Entry 3NG4 (X-ray diffraction, 1.73 A resolution); this record covers chains A and C of the 4 polymer chains in the assembly.

[Chain A (and C)]
Name: Peptidoglycan recognition protein 1
Source organism: Camelus dromedarius
Notes: chain C of this document is another copy of the same molecule, construct and numbering; everything in this record applies to it too
UniProt: Q9GK12 (PGRP1_CAMDR); residues 1-171 here correspond to UniProt positions 23-193 (UniProt number = residue number + 22)
Chain sequence (171 residues; numbered 1 to 171; the number before each row is that of its first residue):
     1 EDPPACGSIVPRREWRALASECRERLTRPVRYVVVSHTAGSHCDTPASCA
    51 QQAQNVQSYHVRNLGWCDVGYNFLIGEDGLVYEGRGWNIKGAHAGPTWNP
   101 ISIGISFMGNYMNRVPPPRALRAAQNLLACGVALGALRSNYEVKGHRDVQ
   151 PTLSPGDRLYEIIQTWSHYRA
Cystine bridges: Cys6-Cys130, Cys22-Cys67, Cys43-Cys49

[Interface between chain A and chain C]
Contacting residue pairs (10; chain A residue first):
  Arg31(A) - Glu21(C)  salt bridge
  Arg31(A) - Gly65(C)  hydrogen bond (side chain-backbone)
  Arg31(A) - Trp66(C)  hydrogen bond (side chain-backbone)
  Arg31(A) - Cys67(C)
  Tyr32(A) - Glu21(C)  hydrogen bond (side chain-backbone)
  Thr97(A) - Arg23(C)
  Trp98(A) - Arg23(C)
  Ile101(A) - Arg23(C)
  Arg138(A) - Gly65(C)
  Asn140(A) - Gly65(C)  hydrogen bond (side chain-backbone)
Other interface residues (no listed pair), chain A (8 interface residues in all): Ala171
Other interface residues (no listed pair), chain C (9 interface residues in all): Cys22, Glu24, Val61, Leu64

[Overview]
8 residues of chain A face 9 of chain C across their interface; the contacts include 4 hydrogen bonds and 1
salt bridge. Polar contacts include Arg31(A)-Glu21(C), Arg31(A)-Gly65(C) and Arg31(A)-Trp66(C).
Both chains are Peptidoglycan recognition protein 1 (Camelus dromedarius). Entry 3NG4 (Ternary complex of
peptidoglycan recognition protein (PGRP-S) with Maltose and N-Acetylglucosamine at 1.7 A Resolution) was
determined by X-ray diffraction, deposited together with 3NW3.
